4TYB - chains B and C of the 4 polymer chains in the assembly; structure by X-ray diffraction, 2.93 A resolution.

[Chain B (and C)]
Protein: Polyprotein
Source organism: Hepatitis C virus
Notes: EC 2.7.7.48; chain C of this document is another copy of the same molecule, construct and numbering; everything in this record applies to it too
UniProtKB: D0PY27 (D0PY27_9HEPC); residue numbers follow UniProt; this construct covers 1-566
Sequence (566 residues; numbered 1 to 566; the number before each row is that of its first residue):
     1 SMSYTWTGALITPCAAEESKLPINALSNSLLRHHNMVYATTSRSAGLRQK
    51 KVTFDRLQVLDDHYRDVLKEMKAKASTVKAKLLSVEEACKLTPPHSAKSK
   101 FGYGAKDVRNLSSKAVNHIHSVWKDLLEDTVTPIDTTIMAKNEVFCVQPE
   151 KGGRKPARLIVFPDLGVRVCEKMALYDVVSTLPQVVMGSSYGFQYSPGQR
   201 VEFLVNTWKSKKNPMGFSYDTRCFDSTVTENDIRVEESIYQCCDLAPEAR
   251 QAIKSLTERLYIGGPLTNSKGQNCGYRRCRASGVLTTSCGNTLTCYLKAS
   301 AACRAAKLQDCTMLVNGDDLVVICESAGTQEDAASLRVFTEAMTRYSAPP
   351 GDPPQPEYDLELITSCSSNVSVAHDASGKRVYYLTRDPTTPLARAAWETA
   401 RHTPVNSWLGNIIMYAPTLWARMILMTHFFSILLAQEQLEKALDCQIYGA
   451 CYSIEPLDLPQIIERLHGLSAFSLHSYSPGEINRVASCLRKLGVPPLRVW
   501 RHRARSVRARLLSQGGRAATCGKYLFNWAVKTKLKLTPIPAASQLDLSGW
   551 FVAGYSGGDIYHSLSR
Not modelled in the structure: 23-27, 149-153, 540-547, 563-566 (chain C: 23-27, 149-153, 541-547, 563-566)
Ligand contacts: (2R)-morpholin-4-yl(phenyl)ethanenitrile (3B1): Phe193, Arg200, Cys366, Ser368, Leu384, Met414, Tyr415, Tyr448
What the authors report for this chain:
  - binding site for (2R)-morpholin-4-yl(phenyl)ethanenitrile: Cys366, Tyr415
  - mutagenesis - C366A, M414T: decreased binding to fragment 204
  - mutagenesis - M423T: unchanged binding to fragment 204

[Chain B / chain C interface]
Contacting residue pairs - 9 pairs, chain B then chain C:
  Ser112(B) with Asn213(C)
  Ser113(B) with Asn213(C), hydrogen bond (backbone-side chain); Ser326(C), hydrogen bond; Tyr358(C)
  Lys114(B) with Tyr358(C); Asp359(C), salt bridge
  Asn117(B) with Thr329(C); Tyr358(C)
  His120(B) with Thr329(C), hydrogen bond
Also at the interface, not in a pair above, chain B (6 interface residues in all): Leu111
Also at the interface, not in a pair above, chain C (6 interface residues in all): Gly328

[Summary]
Chain B and chain C each contribute 6 residues to their interface, with 3 hydrogen bonds and 1 salt bridge.
Polar contacts include Lys114(B)-Asp359(C), Ser113(B)-Asn213(C) and Ser113(B)-Ser326(C). Chain B binds
(2R)-morpholin-4-yl(phenyl)ethanenitrile. The paper reports a binding site for
(2R)-morpholin-4-yl(phenyl)ethanenitrile at Cys366(B) and Tyr415(B); C366A and M414T of chain B reduce binding
to fragment 204.
Chain B and chain C are both Polyprotein (Hepatitis C virus); the structure, An Ligand-observed Mass
Spectrometry-based Approach Integrated into the Fragment Based Lead Discovery Pipeline, was determined by
X-ray diffraction together with 4TXS, 4TY8, 4TY9 and 4TYA from the same study.
